8WYE - chains B and D of the 5 polymer chains in the assembly; structure by electron microscopy, 2.49 A resolution.

== Chain B (and D) ==
Name: SIR2 family protein
From: Bacillus subtilis
Notes: chain D of this document is another copy of the same molecule, construct and numbering; everything in this record applies to it too
Amino-acid sequence (1005 residues; numbered 1 to 1005; the number before each row is that of its first residue):
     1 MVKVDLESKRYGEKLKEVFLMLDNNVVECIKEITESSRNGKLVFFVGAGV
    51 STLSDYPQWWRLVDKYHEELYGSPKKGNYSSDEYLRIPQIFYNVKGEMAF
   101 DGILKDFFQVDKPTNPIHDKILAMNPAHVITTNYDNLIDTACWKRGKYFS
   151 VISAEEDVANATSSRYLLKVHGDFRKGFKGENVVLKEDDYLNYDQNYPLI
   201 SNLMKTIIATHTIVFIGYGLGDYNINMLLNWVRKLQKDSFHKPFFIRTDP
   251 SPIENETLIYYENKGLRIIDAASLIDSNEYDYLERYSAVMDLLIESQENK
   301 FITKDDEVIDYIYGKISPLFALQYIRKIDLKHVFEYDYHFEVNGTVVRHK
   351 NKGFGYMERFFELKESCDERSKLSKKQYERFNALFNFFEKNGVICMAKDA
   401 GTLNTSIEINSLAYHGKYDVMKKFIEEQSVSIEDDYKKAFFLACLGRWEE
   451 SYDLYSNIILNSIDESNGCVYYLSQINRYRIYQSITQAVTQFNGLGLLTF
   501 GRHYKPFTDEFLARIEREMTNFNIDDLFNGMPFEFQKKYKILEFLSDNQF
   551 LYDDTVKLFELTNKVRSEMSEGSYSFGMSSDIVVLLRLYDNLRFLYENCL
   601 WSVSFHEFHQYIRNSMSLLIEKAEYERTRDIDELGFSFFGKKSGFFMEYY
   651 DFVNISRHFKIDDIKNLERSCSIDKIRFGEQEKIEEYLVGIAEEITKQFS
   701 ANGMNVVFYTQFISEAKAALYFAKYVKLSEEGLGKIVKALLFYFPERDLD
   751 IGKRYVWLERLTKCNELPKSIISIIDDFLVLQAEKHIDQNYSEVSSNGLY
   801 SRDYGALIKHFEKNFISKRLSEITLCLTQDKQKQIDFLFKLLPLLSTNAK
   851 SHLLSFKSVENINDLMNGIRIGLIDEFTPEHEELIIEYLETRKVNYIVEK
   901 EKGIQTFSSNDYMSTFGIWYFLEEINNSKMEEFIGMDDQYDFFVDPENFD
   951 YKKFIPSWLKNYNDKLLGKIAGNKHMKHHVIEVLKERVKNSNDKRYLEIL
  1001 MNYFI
Unresolved in the structure: 1-7, 75-78, 464-466, 496-500, 566-578, 637-643, 898-910 (chain D: 1-25, 75-78, 298-1005)
From the paper describing this entry:
  - mutagenesis - W59A, N133A, D135A, H171A, Y282A: decreased catalytic activity
  - mutagenesis - T52A, W60A, D188A, T248A: unchanged growth
  - mutagenesis - T52A, W60A, T248A: unchanged catalytic activity
  - mutagenesis - Y282A: decreased growth
  - catalytic residues: H171 (citing earlier work)
  - catalytic residues: N133

== How chain B and chain D interact ==
Residue-residue contacts - 36 pairs, chain B then chain D:
  L70(B) - E256(D)
  Y71(B) - E254(D)
  Y71(B) - T257(D)  hydrogen bond
  S80(B) - S81(D)
  S81(B) - S80(D)
  S81(B) - D82(D)
  D82(B) - S81(D)  hydrogen bond
  R86(B) - G221(D)
  R86(B) - N226(D)
  R86(B) - Y260(D)
  R86(B) - Y261(D)  hydrogen bond
  Q89(B) - Y260(D)
  I90(B) - Y260(D)  hydrophobic
  N93(B) - Y260(D)
  V94(B) - E256(D)
  V94(B) - I259(D)  hydrophobic
  E187(B) - Y260(D)  hydrogen bond
  D188(B) - R233(D)  salt bridge
  L191(B) - N230(D)
  G221(B) - D82(D)
  G221(B) - R86(D)
  N226(B) - R86(D)
  N230(B) - L191(D)
  R233(B) - D188(D)  salt bridge
  E254(B) - Y71(D)
  E256(B) - L70(D)
  E256(B) - Y71(D)
  E256(B) - V94(D)
  T257(B) - Y71(D)  hydrogen bond
  I259(B) - V94(D)  hydrophobic
  Y260(B) - Q89(D)
  Y260(B) - I90(D)  hydrophobic
  Y260(B) - N93(D)
  Y260(B) - E187(D)  hydrogen bond
  Y261(B) - R86(D)
  K264(B) - E187(D)  salt bridge
Also at the interface, not in a pair above, chain B (25 interface residues in all): K95
Also at the interface, not in a pair above, chain D (24 interface residues in all): K264

== Overview ==
Chain B and chain D form an interface of 25 and 24 residues respectively, with 6 hydrogen bonds and 3 salt
bridges. Polar contacts include D188(B)-R233(D), K264(B)-E187(D) and Y71(B)-T257(D). From the paper: catalytic
residues H171(B) and N133(B); W59A, N133A and D135A of chain B, among others, reduce catalytic activity; 9
substitutions were tested in all.
Chain B and chain D are both SIR2 family protein (Bacillus subtilis); the structure, Cryo-EM structure of
DSR2-DSAD1 (partial) complex, was determined by electron microscopy, deposited together with 8WYA, 8WYB, 8WYC,
8WYD and 8WYF.
